Entry 1AZM (X-ray diffraction, 2.00 A resolution); this record covers chain A.

== Chain A ==
Molecule: Carbonic anhydrase I
From: Homo sapiens
Notes: EC 4.2.1.1
Reference sequence: P00915 (CAH1_HUMAN); numbering as in UniProt (aligned over 1-260)
Sequence (260 residues; each row starts with the number of its first residue):
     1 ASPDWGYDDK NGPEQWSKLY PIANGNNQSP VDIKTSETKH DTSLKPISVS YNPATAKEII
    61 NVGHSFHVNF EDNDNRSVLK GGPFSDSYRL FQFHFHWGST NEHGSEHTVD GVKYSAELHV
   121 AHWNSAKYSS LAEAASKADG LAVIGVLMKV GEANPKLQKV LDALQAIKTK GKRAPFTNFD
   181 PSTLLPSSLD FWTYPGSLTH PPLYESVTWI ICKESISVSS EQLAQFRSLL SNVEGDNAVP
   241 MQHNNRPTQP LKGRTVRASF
Disordered / not traced: 1-2
Metal / ion sites: Zn2+: His94, His96, His119 (together with 5-acetamido-1,3,4-thiadiazole-2-sulfonamide)
Small-molecule neighbours: 5-acetamido-1,3,4-thiadiazole-2-sulfonamide (AZM): Phe91, His94, His96, Glu106, His119, Leu131, Leu141, Val143, Ser197, Leu198, Thr199, His200, Trp209

== Overview ==
Chain A binds 5-acetamido-1,3,4-thiadiazole-2-sulfonamide. The Zn2+ site is built by His94, His96 and His119.
Chain A is Carbonic anhydrase I (Homo sapiens); the structure, Drug-protein interactions: structure of
sulfonamide drug complexed with human carbonic anhydrase I, was determined by X-ray diffraction, deposited
together with 1BZM and 1CZM.
